Entry 7V3X (X-ray diffraction, 3.10 A resolution); this record covers chains A and B of the 6 polymer chains in the assembly.

Chain A (and B):
Protein: Circadian clock protein kinase KaiC
Source organism: Synechococcus elongatus (strain PCC 7942 / FACHB-805)
Notes: EC 2.7.11.1; chain B of this document is another copy of the same molecule, construct and numbering; everything in this record applies to it too
UniProt: Q79PF4 (KAIC_SYNE7); numbering as in UniProt (aligned over 1-519)
Sequence (519 residues; each row starts with the number of its first residue):
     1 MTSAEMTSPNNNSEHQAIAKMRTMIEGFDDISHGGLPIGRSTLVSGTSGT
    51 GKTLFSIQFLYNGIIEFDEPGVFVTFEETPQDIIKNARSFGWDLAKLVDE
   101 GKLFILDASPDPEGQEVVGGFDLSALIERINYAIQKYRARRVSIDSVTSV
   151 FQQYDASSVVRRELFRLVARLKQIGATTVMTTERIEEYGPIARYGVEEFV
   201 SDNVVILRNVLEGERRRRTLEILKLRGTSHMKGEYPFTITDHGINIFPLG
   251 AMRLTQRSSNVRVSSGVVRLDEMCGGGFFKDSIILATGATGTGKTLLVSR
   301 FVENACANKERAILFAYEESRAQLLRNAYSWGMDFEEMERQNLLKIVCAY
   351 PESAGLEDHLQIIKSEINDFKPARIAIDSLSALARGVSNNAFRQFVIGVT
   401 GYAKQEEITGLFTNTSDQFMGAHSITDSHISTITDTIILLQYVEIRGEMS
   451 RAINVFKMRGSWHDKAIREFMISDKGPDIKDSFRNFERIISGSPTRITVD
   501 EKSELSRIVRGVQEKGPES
Not modelled in the structure: 1-17, 113-120, 153-156, 498-519 (chain B: 1-16, 114-121, 152-155, 498-519)
Modified / non-standard residues: Ser-431 (phosphoserine; SEP)
Metal / ion sites: Mg2+ site 1: Thr-53 (together with ATP); Mg2+ site 2: Thr-295 (together with ATP)
Small-molecule neighbours:
  - ATP (adenosine-5'-triphosphate), molecule 1: Thr-47, Ser-48, Gly-49, Thr-50, Gly-51, Lys-52, Thr-53, Leu-54, Ser-89, Phe-90, Arg-218, Ile-239, Thr-240, Asp-241
  - ATP, molecule 2: Phe-199, Leu-223, Lys-224, Leu-225, Arg-226, Gly-227, Thr-228, Ser-229, His-230, Lys-232
  - ATP, molecule 3: Thr-432, Lys-457, Met-458, Arg-459, Gly-460, Ser-461, Trp-462, His-463
  - ATP: Ala-289, Thr-290, Gly-291, Thr-292, Gly-293, Lys-294, Thr-295, Leu-296, Glu-318, Ser-330, Trp-331, Asp-378, Thr-415, Arg-451, Ile-472, Ser-473, Asp-474
Swiss-Prot annotation at these positions:
  - region: Gln-115 to Asp-122 (B-loop, required to bind KaiB and SasA), Pro-248 to Asn-260 (Linker), Arg-488 to Ile-497 (A-loop, interacts with KaiA)
  - active site: Glu-77 (Proton acceptor in CI (KaiC 1)), Glu-318 (Proton acceptor in CII (KaiC 2))
  - binding site (ATP): Gly-49, Thr-50, Gly-51, Lys-52, Thr-53, Leu-54, Ser-89, Lys-224, Leu-225, Arg-226, Thr-228, His-230, Thr-240, Asp-241, Thr-290, Gly-291, Thr-292, Gly-293, Lys-294, Thr-295 and 9 more in UniProt
  - binding site (Mg(2+)): Thr-53, Thr-295, Glu-318
  - modified residue: Ser-431 (Phosphoserine), Thr-432 (Phosphothreonine)
  - mutagenesis: Thr-42 (T42S: Extends the period of the circadian rhythm to 28 hours in reconstituted KaiABC complex. Decreased endogenous ATPase), Lys-52 (K52A: Induces an arrhythmic phenotype, significantly reduced ATP-binding), Gly-71 (G71A: Lowers the amplitude and distords the waveform of the circadian rhythm), Ala-87 (A87V: In kaiC1; shortens the period of the circadian rhythm to 22 hours), Trp-92 (W92F: Increases photoperiod in presence of KaiA and KaiB), Ala-108 (A108E: No longer binds KaiB, no formation of KaiCBA, still phosphorylated; A108L: Reduced binding of KaiB, reduced formation of KaiCBA, still phosphorylated), Gly-114 (G114A: Extends the period of the circadian rhythm to 27 hours), Gln-115 (Q115A: Abolishes the circadian rhythm), Ser-146 (S146P: CI hydrolysis rate halves, increases period of the circadian rhythm by nearly 50%; S146W: Loss of stable oscillation in presence of KaiA and KaiB), Gln-153 (Q153A: Higher CI ATPase activity, clock speeds up), Ser-157 (S157C: In kaiC2; extends the period of the circadian rhythm to 29 hours. Lower CI ATPase activity, clock slows down ...), Arg-215 (R215C: In kaiC3; shortens the period of the circadian rhythm to 16 hours and decreases the interaction with KaiA), 35 further mutagenesis entries in UniProt
From the paper describing this entry:
  - allosteric site: Gln-394
  - mutagenesis - Q394E: increased catalytic activity

Chain A / chain B interface:
Residue-residue contacts - 104 pairs, chain A then chain B:
  Ser-48(A) / Phe-199(B)
  Ser-48(A) / Leu-223(B)
  Ser-48(A) / Lys-224(B)  hydrogen bond
  Gly-49(A) / Lys-224(B)
  Lys-52(A) / Phe-199(B)
  Glu-77(A) / Phe-165(B)
  Glu-78(A) / Arg-226(B)
  Lys-85(A) / Ile-18(B)
  Asn-86(A) / Ile-18(B)
  Asn-86(A) / Arg-40(B)  hydrogen bond
  Asn-86(A) / Arg-226(B)
  Asn-86(A) / Gly-227(B)
  Ser-89(A) / Gly-227(B)
  Pro-112(A) / Arg-166(B)
  Pro-112(A) / Gln-173(B)
  Ser-149(A) / Arg-161(B)
  Gln-152(A) / Ser-158(B)
  Glu-183(A) / Arg-161(B)  salt bridge
  Glu-183(A) / Phe-199(B)
  Arg-184(A) / Phe-199(B)
  Arg-193(A) / Gly-195(B)  hydrogen bond (side chain-backbone)
  Arg-193(A) / Phe-199(B)
  Asn-209(A) / Leu-223(B)
  Leu-211(A) / Tyr-188(B)  hydrophobic
  Leu-211(A) / Glu-234(B)
  Gly-213(A) / Glu-234(B)
  Glu-214(A) / Arg-217(B)  salt bridge
  Glu-214(A) / Thr-219(B)
  Glu-214(A) / Gly-233(B)
  Glu-214(A) / Glu-234(B)  hydrogen bond (backbone-backbone)
  Glu-214(A) / Gln-394(B)
  Arg-215(A) / Lys-232(B)
  Arg-215(A) / Gly-233(B)
  Arg-215(A) / Glu-234(B)  hydrogen bond (side chain-backbone)
  Arg-215(A) / Tyr-235(B)
  Arg-216(A) / Arg-208(B)
  Arg-216(A) / Glu-221(B)  salt bridge
  Arg-216(A) / Gly-233(B)
  Arg-218(A) / Lys-232(B)
  Thr-290(A) / Ser-431(B)
  Thr-290(A) / Ile-437(B)
  Thr-290(A) / Phe-456(B)
  Thr-290(A) / Lys-457(B)  hydrogen bond
  Gly-291(A) / Lys-457(B)
  Glu-318(A) / Thr-432(B)
  Glu-319(A) / Leu-254(B)
  Glu-319(A) / Arg-459(B)
  Ser-320(A) / Leu-254(B)
  Ser-320(A) / Gln-256(B)
  Ala-322(A) / Gln-256(B)
  Ala-322(A) / Ser-258(B)
  Gln-323(A) / Ser-258(B)
  Gln-323(A) / Lys-404(B)  hydrogen bond
  Gln-323(A) / Asp-435(B)  hydrogen bond
  Gln-323(A) / Arg-459(B)
  Arg-326(A) / Ser-258(B)
  Arg-326(A) / Ser-259(B)  hydrogen bond (side chain-backbone)
  Arg-326(A) / Asn-260(B)
  Arg-326(A) / Phe-279(B)
  Arg-326(A) / Arg-459(B)  hydrogen bond (side chain-backbone)
  Asn-327(A) / Arg-459(B)
  Asn-327(A) / Gly-460(B)  hydrogen bond (side chain-backbone)
  Ser-330(A) / Gly-460(B)
  Cys-348(A) / Leu-254(B)
  Ala-349(A) / Leu-254(B)
  Tyr-350(A) / Met-252(B)
  Tyr-350(A) / Leu-254(B)  hydrophobic
  Tyr-350(A) / Gln-256(B)
  Tyr-350(A) / Ile-397(B)  hydrophobic
  Tyr-350(A) / Gly-401(B)
  Ser-353(A) / Tyr-235(B)
  Ser-353(A) / Gly-250(B)
  Arg-385(A) / Ile-397(B)
  Arg-385(A) / Thr-432(B)
  Gly-386(A) / Asn-390(B)
  Thr-415(A) / Thr-432(B)
  Asp-417(A) / Ser-424(B)
  Asp-417(A) / His-429(B)  salt bridge
  Gln-418(A) / His-423(B)
  Phe-419(A) / His-423(B)  hydrogen bond (backbone-backbone)
  Phe-419(A) / Ile-425(B)  hydrophobic
  Phe-419(A) / Phe-456(B)  hydrophobic
  Met-420(A) / His-423(B)  hydrogen bond (backbone-side chain)
  Met-420(A) / Ile-490(B)  hydrophobic
  Gly-421(A) / His-423(B)
  Tyr-442(A) / Phe-456(B)  hydrophobic
  Glu-444(A) / Arg-488(B)
  Glu-444(A) / Ile-489(B)  hydrogen bond (side chain-backbone)
  Glu-444(A) / Ile-490(B)  hydrogen bond (side chain-backbone)
  Arg-446(A) / Arg-484(B)
  Gly-447(A) / Ala-466(B)
  Gly-447(A) / Ile-467(B)  hydrogen bond (backbone-backbone)
  Gly-447(A) / Ser-482(B)
  Gly-447(A) / Phe-483(B)
  Glu-448(A) / Lys-465(B)
  Glu-448(A) / Ala-466(B)
  Met-449(A) / Asn-454(B)
  Met-449(A) / Lys-465(B)  hydrogen bond (backbone-backbone)
  Arg-451(A) / His-463(B)
  Arg-451(A) / Lys-465(B)
  Ser-493(A) / Arg-488(B)
  Pro-494(A) / Glu-487(B)
  Thr-495(A) / Glu-487(B)
  Arg-496(A) / Glu-487(B)  hydrogen bond (backbone-side chain)
Also at the interface, not in a pair above, chain A (57 interface residues in all): Thr-47, Asp-82, Pro-110
Also at the interface, not in a pair above, chain B (66 interface residues in all): Ala-17, Ala-169, Glu-198, Arg-253, Arg-257, Asp-281, Ala-422

Overview:
The interface between chain A and chain B involves 57 residues on one side and 66 on the other; the contacts
include 18 hydrogen bonds and 4 salt bridges. Polar contacts include Glu-183(A)/Arg-161(B),
Glu-214(A)/Arg-217(B) and Arg-216(A)/Glu-221(B). From the paper: Q394E of chain A increases catalytic
activity; an allosteric site at Gln-394(A).
Chain A and chain B are both Circadian clock protein kinase KaiC (Synechococcus elongatus (strain PCC 7942 /
FACHB-805)); the structure, Crystal Structure of Cyanobacterial Circadian Clock Protein KaiC, was determined
by X-ray diffraction (same publication as 7DXQ, 7DY2, 7DYI, 7DYJ and 7DYK).
